PDB entry 7UPY | electron microscopy, 3.10 A resolution | chains A and C of the 9 polymer chains in the assembly

[Chain A (and C)]
Protein: Spike glycoprotein
From: Severe acute respiratory syndrome coronavirus
Notes: chain C of this document is another copy of the same molecule, construct and numbering; everything in this record applies to it too
Reference sequence: P0DTC2 (SPIKE_SARS2); residue numbers follow UniProt; this construct covers 1-1273
Chain sequence (1310 residues; numbered 1 to 1310; the number before each row is that of its first residue):
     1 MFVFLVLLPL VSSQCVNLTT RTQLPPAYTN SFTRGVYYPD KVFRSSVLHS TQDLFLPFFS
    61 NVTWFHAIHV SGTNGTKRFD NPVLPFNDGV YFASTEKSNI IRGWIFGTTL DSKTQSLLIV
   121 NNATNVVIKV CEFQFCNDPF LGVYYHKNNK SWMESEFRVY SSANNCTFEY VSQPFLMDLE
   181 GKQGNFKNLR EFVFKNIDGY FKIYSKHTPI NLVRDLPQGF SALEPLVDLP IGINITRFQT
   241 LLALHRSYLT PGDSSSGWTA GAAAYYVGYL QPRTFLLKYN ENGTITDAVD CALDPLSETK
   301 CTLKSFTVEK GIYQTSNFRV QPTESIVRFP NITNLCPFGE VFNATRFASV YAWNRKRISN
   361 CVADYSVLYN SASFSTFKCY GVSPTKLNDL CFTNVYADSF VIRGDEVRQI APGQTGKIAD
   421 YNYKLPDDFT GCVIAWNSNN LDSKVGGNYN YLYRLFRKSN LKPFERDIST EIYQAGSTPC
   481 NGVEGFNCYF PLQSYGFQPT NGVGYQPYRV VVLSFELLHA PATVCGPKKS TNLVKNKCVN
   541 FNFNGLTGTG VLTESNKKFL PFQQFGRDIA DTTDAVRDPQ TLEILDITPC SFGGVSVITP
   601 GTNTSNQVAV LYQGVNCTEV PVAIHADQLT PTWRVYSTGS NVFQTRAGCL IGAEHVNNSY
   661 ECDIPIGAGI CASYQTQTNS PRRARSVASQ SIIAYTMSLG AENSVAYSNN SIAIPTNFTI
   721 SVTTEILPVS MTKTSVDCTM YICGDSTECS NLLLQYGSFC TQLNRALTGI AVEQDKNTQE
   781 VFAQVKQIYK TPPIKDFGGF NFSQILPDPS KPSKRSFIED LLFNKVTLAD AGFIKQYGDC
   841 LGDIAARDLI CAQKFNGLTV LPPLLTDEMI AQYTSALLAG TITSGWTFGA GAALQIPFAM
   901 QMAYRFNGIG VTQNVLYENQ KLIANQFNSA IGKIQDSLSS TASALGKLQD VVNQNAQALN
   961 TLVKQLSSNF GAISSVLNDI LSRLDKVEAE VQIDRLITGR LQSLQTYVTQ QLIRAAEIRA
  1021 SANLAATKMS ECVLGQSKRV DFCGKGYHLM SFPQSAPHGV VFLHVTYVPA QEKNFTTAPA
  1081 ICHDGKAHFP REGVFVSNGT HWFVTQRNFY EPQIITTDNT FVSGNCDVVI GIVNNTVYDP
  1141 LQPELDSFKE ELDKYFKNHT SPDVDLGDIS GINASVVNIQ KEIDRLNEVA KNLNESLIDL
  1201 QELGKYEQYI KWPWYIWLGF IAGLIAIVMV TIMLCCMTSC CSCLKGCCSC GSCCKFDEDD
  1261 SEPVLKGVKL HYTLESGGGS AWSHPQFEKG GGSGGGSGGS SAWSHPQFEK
Not modelled in the structure: 1-13, 70-76, 245-253, 624-635, 677-688, 1163-1310 (chain C: 1-13, 70-76, 245-253, 677-688, 836-847, 1163-1310)
Construct notes: engineered mutation Gly-614 (Asp in P0DTC2); expression tag (1274-1310)
Disulfide bonds: Cys-15/Cys-136, Cys-131/Cys-166, Cys-291/Cys-301, Cys-336/Cys-361, Cys-379/Cys-432, Cys-391/Cys-525, Cys-480/Cys-488, Cys-538/Cys-590, Cys-617/Cys-649, Cys-662/Cys-671, Cys-738/Cys-760, Cys-743/Cys-749, Cys-840/Cys-851, Cys-1032/Cys-1043, Cys-1082/Cys-1126
Glycans and other covalent adducts: N-acetylglucosamine (NAG) linked to Asn-17, Asn-61, Asn-122, Asn-149, Asn-165, Asn-234, Asn-282, Asn-331, Asn-603, Asn-616, Asn-657, Asn-709, Asn-717, Asn-801, Asn-1074, Asn-1098, Asn-1134, Asn-1158; glycan linked to Asn-343
Curated features (UniProtKB/Swiss-Prot):
  - region: Asn-280 to Cys-301 (Putative superantigen), Arg-403 to Asp-405 (Integrin-binding motif), Asn-448 to Phe-456 (Immunodominant HLA epitope recognized by the CD8+), Pro-681 to Ala-684 (Putative superantigen), Ser-816 to Tyr-837 (Fusion peptide 1), Lys-835 to Phe-855 (Fusion peptide 2), Asp-1163 to Glu-1202 (Heptad repeat 2)
  - motif: Met-1237 to Cys-1241 (Binding to host endocytosis trafficking protein SNX27), Asp-1257 to Glu-1262 (Diacidic ER export motif (host COPII)), Ser-1261 to Gly-1267 (Binding to host plasma membrane localising/FERM domain proteins), Lys-1269 to Thr-1273 (KxHxx, ER retrieval signal (COPI))
  - site (Cleavage): Arg-685, Ser-686, Arg-815, Ser-816
  - lipidation (S-palmitoyl cysteine): Cys-1235, Cys-1236, Cys-1240, Cys-1241, Cys-1243, Cys-1247, Cys-1248, Cys-1250, Cys-1253, Cys-1254
  - glycosylation: Asn-17 (N-linked (GlcNAc...) (complex) asparagine), Asn-61 (N-linked (GlcNAc...) (hybrid) asparagine), Asn-74 (N-linked (GlcNAc...) (complex) asparagine), Asn-122 (N-linked (GlcNAc...) (hybrid) asparagine), Asn-149 (N-linked (GlcNAc...) (complex) asparagine), Asn-165 (N-linked (GlcNAc...) (complex) asparagine), Asn-234 (N-linked (GlcNAc...) (high mannose) asparagine), Asn-282 (N-linked (GlcNAc...) (complex) asparagine), Thr-323 (O-linked (GalNAc) threonine), Ser-325 (O-linked (HexNAc...) serine), Asn-331 (N-linked (GlcNAc...) (complex) asparagine), Asn-343 (N-linked (GlcNAc...) (complex) asparagine), Asn-603 (N-linked (GlcNAc...) (hybrid) asparagine), Asn-616 (N-linked (GlcNAc...) (complex) asparagine), Asn-657 (N-linked (GlcNAc...) (complex) asparagine), Thr-676 (O-linked (GlcNAc...) threonine), Thr-678 (O-linked (GlcNAc...) threonine), Asn-709 (N-linked (GlcNAc...) (high mannose) asparagine), Asn-717 (N-linked (GlcNAc...) (hybrid) asparagine), Asn-801 (N-linked (GlcNAc...) (hybrid) asparagine) and 6 more in UniProt

[Interface between chain A and chain C]
Pairs across the interface (210; chain A residue first):
  Lys-41(A) / His-519(C)
  Lys-41(A) / Ala-520(C)
  Lys-41(A) / Phe-562(C)
  Val-42(A) / Gln-563(C)  hydrogen bond (backbone-side chain)
  Val-42(A) / Phe-565(C)
  Val-42(A) / Arg-567(C)
  Phe-43(A) / Lys-557(C)
  Phe-43(A) / Lys-558(C)
  Phe-43(A) / Phe-559(C)  hydrophobic
  Phe-43(A) / Gln-563(C)
  Phe-43(A) / Phe-565(C)  hydrogen bond (backbone-backbone)
  Phe-43(A) / Gly-566(C)
  Phe-43(A) / Arg-567(C)  hydrogen bond (backbone-backbone)
  Val-47(A) / Ile-569(C)  hydrophobic
  Lys-113(A) / Glu-471(C)
  Glu-132(A) / Ile-468(C)
  Thr-167(A) / Arg-466(C)
  Asp-198(A) / Pro-463(C)
  Asp-198(A) / Phe-464(C)
  Gly-199(A) / Pro-463(C)
  Tyr-200(A) / Asn-394(C)  hydrogen bond
  Glu-224(A) / Phe-562(C)
  Pro-225(A) / Phe-562(C)  hydrophobic
  Pro-230(A) / Arg-355(C)
  Pro-230(A) / Tyr-396(C)
  Gly-232(A) / Glu-465(C)
  Gly-232(A) / Arg-466(C)  hydrogen bond (backbone-backbone)
  Asn-234(A) / Glu-465(C)
  Tyr-369(A) / Ala-475(C)  hydrogen bond (side chain-backbone)
  Ala-372(A) / Phe-486(C)
  Phe-374(A) / Phe-486(C)
  Ser-375(A) / Phe-486(C)
  Ser-735(A) / Gln-314(C)
  Asp-737(A) / Asn-317(C)
  Met-740(A) / Arg-319(C)
  Met-740(A) / Phe-592(C)  hydrophobic
  Gln-755(A) / Ser-968(C)
  Gln-755(A) / Asn-969(C)  hydrogen bond (backbone-backbone)
  Gln-755(A) / Phe-970(C)  hydrogen bond (backbone-backbone)
  Gln-755(A) / Gly-971(C)
  Tyr-756(A) / Gln-965(C)  hydrogen bond (backbone-side chain)
  Tyr-756(A) / Ser-968(C)  hydrogen bond (backbone-side chain)
  Tyr-756(A) / Phe-970(C)
  Gly-757(A) / Gln-965(C)
  Gly-757(A) / Ser-968(C)
  Ser-758(A) / Thr-961(C)
  Ser-758(A) / Gln-965(C)  hydrogen bond
  Phe-759(A) / Gln-965(C)
  Phe-759(A) / Ser-1003(C)
  Gln-762(A) / Thr-961(C)
  Gln-762(A) / Thr-1006(C)
  Arg-765(A) / Gln-957(C)
  Arg-765(A) / Thr-961(C)  hydrogen bond
  Lys-786(A) / Gly-700(C)
  Gln-787(A) / Ala-701(C)
  Gln-787(A) / Asn-703(C)
  Ile-788(A) / Leu-699(C)  hydrophobic
  Ile-788(A) / Gly-700(C)
  Ile-788(A) / Ala-701(C)  hydrogen bond (backbone-backbone)
  Ile-788(A) / Glu-702(C)
  Ile-788(A) / Asn-703(C)  hydrogen bond (backbone-backbone)
  Tyr-789(A) / Asn-703(C)
  Tyr-789(A) / Val-705(C)  hydrophobic
  Lys-790(A) / Glu-702(C)
  Lys-790(A) / Asn-703(C)  hydrogen bond (backbone-backbone)
  Lys-790(A) / Ser-704(C)
  Lys-790(A) / Val-705(C)
  Pro-792(A) / Tyr-707(C)  hydrophobic
  Asp-796(A) / Tyr-707(C)  hydrogen bond (backbone-side chain)
  Asp-796(A) / Ser-708(C)
  Asp-796(A) / Asn-709(C)  hydrogen bond (side chain-backbone)
  Phe-797(A) / Tyr-707(C)
  Gly-832(A) / Arg-646(C)
  Phe-833(A) / Arg-646(C)
  Ile-834(A) / Gly-614(C)
  Ile-834(A) / Val-615(C)
  Ile-834(A) / Asn-616(C)
  Ile-834(A) / Gln-644(C)
  Ile-834(A) / Arg-646(C)  hydrogen bond (backbone-backbone)
  Lys-835(A) / Gly-614(C)
  Gln-836(A) / Asn-616(C)
  Tyr-837(A) / Ser-591(C)
  Tyr-837(A) / Phe-592(C)  hydrogen bond (side chain-backbone)
  Tyr-837(A) / Glu-619(C)
  Leu-841(A) / Thr-588(C)
  Gly-842(A) / Asp-586(C)
  Gly-842(A) / Thr-588(C)
  Ala-846(A) / Lys-557(C)
  Ala-852(A) / Asp-568(C)
  Lys-854(A) / Phe-592(C)
  Phe-855(A) / Thr-588(C)
  Phe-855(A) / Pro-589(C)  hydrophobic
  Phe-855(A) / Phe-592(C)  hydrophobic
  Asn-856(A) / Ala-570(C)
  Pro-862(A) / Ala-647(C)  hydrophobic
  Pro-863(A) / Gly-667(C)
  Pro-863(A) / Ala-668(C)  hydrogen bond (backbone-backbone)
  Leu-864(A) / Pro-665(C)  hydrophobic
  Leu-864(A) / Gly-667(C)
  Leu-864(A) / Ala-668(C)
  Leu-864(A) / Gly-669(C)  hydrogen bond (backbone-backbone)
  Leu-864(A) / Ile-670(C)
  Leu-865(A) / Met-697(C)  hydrophobic
  Thr-866(A) / Arg-646(C)
  Thr-866(A) / Ala-668(C)
  Thr-866(A) / Gly-669(C)
  Glu-868(A) / Arg-646(C)  salt bridge
  Met-869(A) / Gly-669(C)
  Met-869(A) / Thr-696(C)
  Met-869(A) / Met-697(C)
  Met-869(A) / Leu-699(C)
  Gln-872(A) / Leu-699(C)
  Tyr-873(A) / Leu-699(C)
  Thr-883(A) / Val-705(C)
  Thr-883(A) / Tyr-707(C)
  Trp-886(A) / Tyr-1047(C)
  Gly-889(A) / Asp-1041(C)
  Ala-890(A) / Gly-1046(C)
  Ala-890(A) / Tyr-1047(C)  hydrophobic
  Ala-892(A) / Glu-1072(C)
  Leu-894(A) / Ala-713(C)
  Leu-894(A) / Pro-715(C)
  Leu-894(A) / Glu-1072(C)
  Gln-895(A) / Ala-706(C)
  Gln-895(A) / Tyr-707(C)
  Gln-895(A) / Ser-711(C)  hydrogen bond
  Gln-895(A) / Ile-712(C)
  Gln-895(A) / Ala-713(C)  hydrogen bond (backbone-backbone)
  Gln-895(A) / Asn-1074(C)  hydrogen bond
  Ile-896(A) / Tyr-707(C)
  Ile-896(A) / Ser-711(C)
  Ile-896(A) / Ile-712(C)  hydrophobic
  Pro-897(A) / Tyr-707(C)  hydrophobic
  Pro-897(A) / Ser-708(C)
  Pro-897(A) / Asn-709(C)
  Pro-897(A) / Asn-710(C)
  Pro-897(A) / Ser-711(C)
  Pro-897(A) / Thr-1077(C)
  Phe-898(A) / Tyr-707(C)  hydrogen bond (backbone-side chain)
  Met-900(A) / Thr-1077(C)  hydrogen bond
  Met-900(A) / Ala-1078(C)
  Met-900(A) / Pro-1079(C)
  Tyr-904(A) / Val-1094(C)
  Tyr-904(A) / Arg-1107(C)
  Asn-907(A) / Arg-1107(C)  hydrogen bond
  Gln-913(A) / Pro-1090(C)  hydrogen bond (side chain-backbone)
  Gln-913(A) / Arg-1107(C)
  Asn-914(A) / Phe-1089(C)
  Asn-914(A) / Phe-1121(C)
  Asn-914(A) / Ser-1123(C)  hydrogen bond
  Tyr-917(A) / Pro-1079(C)  hydrophobic
  Tyr-917(A) / Phe-1089(C)  hydrophobic
  Tyr-917(A) / Val-1128(C)
  Tyr-917(A) / Val-1129(C)  hydrophobic
  Glu-918(A) / Ser-1123(C)  hydrogen bond
  Glu-918(A) / Val-1128(C)
  Gln-920(A) / Ile-1130(C)
  Lys-921(A) / Ile-1130(C)
  Val-963(A) / Ala-570(C)  hydrophobic
  Ser-967(A) / Ala-570(C)
  Ser-967(A) / Asp-571(C)
  Ser-975(A) / Asp-571(C)  hydrogen bond
  Val-976(A) / Asp-571(C)
  Asn-978(A) / Thr-547(C)  hydrogen bond (side chain-backbone)
  Asn-978(A) / Gly-548(C)
  Leu-981(A) / Lys-386(C)  hydrogen bond (backbone-side chain)
  Ser-982(A) / Lys-386(C)
  Ser-982(A) / Leu-390(C)
  Ser-982(A) / Leu-518(C)
  Ser-982(A) / Gly-545(C)
  Ser-982(A) / Thr-547(C)
  Arg-983(A) / Val-382(C)
  Arg-983(A) / Ser-383(C)  hydrogen bond (backbone-backbone)
  Arg-983(A) / Lys-386(C)
  Arg-983(A) / Leu-517(C)
  Leu-984(A) / Val-382(C)  hydrophobic
  Leu-984(A) / Ser-383(C)
  Leu-984(A) / Lys-386(C)  hydrogen bond (backbone-side chain)
  Asp-985(A) / Ser-383(C)  hydrogen bond (backbone-side chain)
  Asp-994(A) / Arg-995(C)  salt bridge
  Gln-1002(A) / Gln-1002(C)  hydrogen bond
  Gln-1005(A) / Thr-1006(C)
  Thr-1009(A) / Thr-1009(C)
  Leu-1012(A) / Gln-1010(C)
  Leu-1012(A) / Ile-1013(C)  hydrophobic
  Ile-1013(A) / Ile-1013(C)  hydrophobic
  Arg-1019(A) / Glu-1017(C)  salt bridge
  Ser-1030(A) / Val-1040(C)
  Ser-1030(A) / Asp-1041(C)
  Glu-1031(A) / Arg-1039(C)  salt bridge
  Glu-1031(A) / Val-1040(C)
  Leu-1034(A) / Val-1040(C)
  Leu-1034(A) / Asp-1041(C)
  Gly-1035(A) / Val-1040(C)
  Arg-1039(A) / Arg-1039(C)
  Leu-1141(A) / Leu-1141(C)  hydrophobic
  Glu-1144(A) / Leu-1141(C)
  Glu-1144(A) / Leu-1145(C)
  Leu-1145(A) / Leu-1145(C)  hydrophobic
  Phe-1148(A) / Leu-1145(C)
  Phe-1148(A) / Phe-1148(C)  hydrophobic
  Phe-1148(A) / Lys-1149(C)
  Phe-1148(A) / Leu-1152(C)  hydrophobic
  Leu-1152(A) / Leu-1152(C)  hydrophobic
  Leu-1152(A) / Phe-1156(C)  hydrophobic
  Tyr-1155(A) / Leu-1152(C)  hydrophobic
  Tyr-1155(A) / Phe-1156(C)  hydrophobic
  Phe-1156(A) / Phe-1156(C)  hydrophobic
  His-1159(A) / His-1159(C)  hydrogen bond
  His-1159(A) / Thr-1160(C)
Also at the interface, not in a pair above, chain A (134 interface residues in all): Tyr-38, Asp-40, Gln-115, Ile-231, Ile-233, Asn-282, Asn-370, Asp-745, Asn-764, Ala-766, Thr-768, Asp-843, Leu-849, Leu-861, Ile-882, Thr-887, Gly-891, Ala-893, Thr-912, Lys-964, Leu-966, Ile-973, Asp-979, Thr-1027, Glu-1111, Glu-1151
Also at the interface, not in a pair above, chain C (136 interface residues in all): Gly-381, Ser-477, Asn-487, Thr-549, Asn-556, Leu-560, Gln-564, Asp-574, Gln-613, Thr-645, Cys-662, Ile-666, Cys-671, Gly-999, Lys-1045, Val-1068, Pro-1069, Gly-1093, Gly-1124, Asp-1139, Gln-1142, Asp-1153

[Overview]
134 residues of chain A and 136 residues of chain C are in contact, with 38 hydrogen bonds and 4 salt bridges.
Polar pairs include Glu-868(A)/Arg-646(C), Asp-994(A)/Arg-995(C) and Arg-1019(A)/Glu-1017(C).
N-acetylglucosamine is covalently linked to Asn-17(A), Asn-61(A), Asn-122(A), Asn-149(A), Asn-165(A) and
Asn-234(A) and 12 more.
Chain A and chain C are both Spike glycoprotein (Severe acute respiratory syndrome coronavirus); the
structure, An antibody from single human VH-rearranging mouse neutralizes all SARS-CoV-2 variants through BA.5
by inhibiting membrane ..., was determined by electron microscopy together with 7UPW and 7UPX from the same
study.
